5S5G - chains B and E of the 6 polymer chains in the assembly; structure by X-ray diffraction, 2.69 A resolution.

Chain B:
Molecule: Tubulin beta-2B chain
Organism: Bos taurus
Reference sequence: Q6B856 (TBB2B_BOVIN); the author numbering skips numbers that UniProt does not, so the offset changes along the chain: 1-42 = UniProt 1-42; 45-360 = UniProt 43-358; 369-455 = UniProt 359-445
Sequence (445 residues; row label = number of the first residue in the row; note: 10 numbers in that range are skipped by the numbering (no residue carries them; nothing is unmodelled there)):
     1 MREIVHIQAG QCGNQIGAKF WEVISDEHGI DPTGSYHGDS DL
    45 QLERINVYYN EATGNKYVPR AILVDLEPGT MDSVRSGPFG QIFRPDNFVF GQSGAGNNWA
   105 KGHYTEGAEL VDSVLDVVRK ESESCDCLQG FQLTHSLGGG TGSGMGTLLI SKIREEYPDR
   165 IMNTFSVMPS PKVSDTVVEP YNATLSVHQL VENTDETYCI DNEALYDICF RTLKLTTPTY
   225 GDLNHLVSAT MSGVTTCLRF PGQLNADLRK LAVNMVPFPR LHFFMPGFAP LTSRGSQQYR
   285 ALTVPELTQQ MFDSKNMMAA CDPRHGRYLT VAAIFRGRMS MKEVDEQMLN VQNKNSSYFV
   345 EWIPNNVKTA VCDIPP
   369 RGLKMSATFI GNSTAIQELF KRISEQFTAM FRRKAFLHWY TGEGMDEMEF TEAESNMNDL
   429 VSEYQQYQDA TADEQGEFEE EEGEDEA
Not modelled in the structure: 279-280, 438-455
Swiss-Prot annotation at these positions:
  - motif: M1 to I4 (MREI motif)
  - binding site (GTP): Q11, E71, S140, G144, T145, G146, N206, N228
  - binding site (Mg(2+)): E71
  - modified residue: S40 (Phosphoserine), T57 (Phosphothreonine), K60 (N6-acetyllysine), S174 (Phosphoserine), T287 (Phosphothreonine), T292 (Phosphothreonine), R320 (Omega-N-methylarginine), E448 (5-glutamyl polyglutamate)
  - cross-link (Glycyl lysine isopeptide (Lys-Gly)): K60 (interchain with G-Cter in ubiquitin), K326 (interchain with G-Cter in ubiquitin)
Metal / ion sites: Mg2+: Q11 (together with GDP); Ca2+: E113 (shared with 1 residue of chain C)
Residues lining bound ligands:
  - GDP (guanosine-5'-diphosphate): G10, Q11, C12, Q15, I16, N101, S140, G142, G143, G144, T145, G146, S147, V171, P173, V177, D179, E183, N206, L209, Y224, L227, N228
  - N-(4-methylpyridin-3-yl)acetamide (SZY): G100, N101, N102, K105, W407

Chain E:
Molecule: Stathmin-4
Organism: Rattus norvegicus
Reference sequence: P63043 (STMN4_RAT); residues 5-145 here correspond to UniProt positions 49-189 (UniProt number = residue number + 44)
Sequence (143 residues; each row starts with the number of its first residue):
     3 MADMEVIELN KCTSGQSFEV ILKPPSFDGV PEFNASLPRR RDPSLEEIQK KLEAAEERRK
    63 YQEAELLKHL AEKREHEREV IQKAIEENNN FIKMAKEKLA QKMESNKENR EAHLAAMLER
   123 LQEKDKHAEE VRKNKELKEE ASR
Not modelled in the structure: 3-5, 29-43, 144-145
Construct notes: initiating methionine (3); expression tag (4)
Swiss-Prot annotation at these positions:
  - modified residue: S46 (Phosphoserine)

How chain B and chain E interact:
Pairs across the interface - 24 pairs, chain B then chain E:
  H107(B) - K75(E)  hydrogen bond
  Y108(B) - H78(E)
  Y108(B) - E79(E)
  Y108(B) - V82(E)  hydrophobic
  Y108(B) - I83(E)
  L152(B) - E79(E)
  S155(B) - L72(E)
  S155(B) - K75(E)
  S155(B) - R76(E)  hydrogen bond
  K156(B) - R76(E)
  K156(B) - E79(E)  salt bridge
  R158(B) - L68(E)
  E159(B) - L69(E)
  E159(B) - L72(E)
  E159(B) - R76(E)  salt bridge
  P162(B) - E65(E)
  Q193(B) - K75(E)
  E196(B) - H71(E)  salt bridge
  E411(B) - V82(E)
  E411(B) - A86(E)
  G412(B) - V82(E)
  G412(B) - K85(E)
  G412(B) - A86(E)
  E417(B) - H78(E)  salt bridge
Interface residues without a listed pair, chain B (18 interface residues in all): T109, N197, T409, M413, D414
Interface residues without a listed pair, chain E (14 interface residues in all): E89

Summary:
The interface between chain B and chain E involves 18 residues on one side and 14 on the other, with 2
hydrogen bonds and 4 salt bridges. Polar pairs include K156(B)-E79(E), E159(B)-R76(E) and E196(B)-H71(E).
Bound to chain B: GDP and N-(4-methylpyridin-3-yl)acetamide.
Here chain B is Tubulin beta-2B chain (Bos taurus) and chain E is Stathmin-4 (Rattus norvegicus). Entry 5S5G
(Tubulin-Z1129283193-complex) was determined by X-ray diffraction together with 5S4L, 5S4M, 5S4N, 5S4O, 5S4P,
5S4Q and 52 further entries from the same study.
